PDB entry 8FIX | electron microscopy, 3.90 A resolution | chains C and R of the 8 polymer chains in the assembly

# Chain C
Protein: DNA-directed RNA polymerase subunit beta
Organism: Escherichia coli K-12
Notes: EC 2.7.7.6
UniProtKB: P0A8V2 (RPOB_ECOLI); numbering as in UniProt (aligned over 1-1342)
Sequence (1342 residues; numbered 1 to 1342; the number before each row is that of its first residue):
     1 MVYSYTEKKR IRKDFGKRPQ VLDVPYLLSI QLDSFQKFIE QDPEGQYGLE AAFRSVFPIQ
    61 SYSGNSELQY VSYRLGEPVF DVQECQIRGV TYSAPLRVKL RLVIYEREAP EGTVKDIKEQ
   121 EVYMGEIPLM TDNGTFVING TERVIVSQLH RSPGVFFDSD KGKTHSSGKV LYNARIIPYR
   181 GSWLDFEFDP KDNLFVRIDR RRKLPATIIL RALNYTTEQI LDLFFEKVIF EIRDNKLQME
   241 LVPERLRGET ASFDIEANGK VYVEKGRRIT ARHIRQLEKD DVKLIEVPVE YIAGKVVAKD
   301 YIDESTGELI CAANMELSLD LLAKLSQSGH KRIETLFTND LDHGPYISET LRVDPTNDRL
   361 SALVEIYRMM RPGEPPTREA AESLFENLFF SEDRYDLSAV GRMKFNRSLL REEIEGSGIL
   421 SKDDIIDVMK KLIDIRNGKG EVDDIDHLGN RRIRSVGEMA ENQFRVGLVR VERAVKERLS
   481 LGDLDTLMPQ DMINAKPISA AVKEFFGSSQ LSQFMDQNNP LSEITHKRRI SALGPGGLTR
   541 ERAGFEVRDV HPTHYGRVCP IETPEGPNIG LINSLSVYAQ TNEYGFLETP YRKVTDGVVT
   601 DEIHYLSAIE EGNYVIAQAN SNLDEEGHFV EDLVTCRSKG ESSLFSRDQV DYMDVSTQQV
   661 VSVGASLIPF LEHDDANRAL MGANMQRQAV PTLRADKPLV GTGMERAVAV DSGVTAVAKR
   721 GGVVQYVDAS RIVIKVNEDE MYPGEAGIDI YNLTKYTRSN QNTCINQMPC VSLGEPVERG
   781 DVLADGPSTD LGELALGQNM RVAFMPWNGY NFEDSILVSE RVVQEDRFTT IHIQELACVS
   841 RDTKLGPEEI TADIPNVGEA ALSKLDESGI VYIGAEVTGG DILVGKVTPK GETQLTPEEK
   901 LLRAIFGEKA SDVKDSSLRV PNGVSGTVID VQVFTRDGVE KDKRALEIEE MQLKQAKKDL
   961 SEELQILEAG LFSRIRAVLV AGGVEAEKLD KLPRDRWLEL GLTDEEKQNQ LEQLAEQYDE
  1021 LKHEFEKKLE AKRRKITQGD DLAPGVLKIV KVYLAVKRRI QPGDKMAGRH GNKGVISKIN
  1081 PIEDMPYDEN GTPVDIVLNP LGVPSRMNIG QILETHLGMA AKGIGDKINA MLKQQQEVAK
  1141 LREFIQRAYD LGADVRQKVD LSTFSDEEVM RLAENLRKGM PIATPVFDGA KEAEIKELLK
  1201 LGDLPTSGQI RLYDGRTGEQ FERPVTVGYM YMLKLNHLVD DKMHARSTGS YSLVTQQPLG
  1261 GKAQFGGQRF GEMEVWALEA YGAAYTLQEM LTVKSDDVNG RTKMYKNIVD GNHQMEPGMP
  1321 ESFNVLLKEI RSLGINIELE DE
Disordered / not traced: 1, 891-912
Swiss-Prot annotation at these positions:
  - modified residue (N6-acetyllysine): Lys1022, Lys1200
  - mutagenesis: Ile561 (I561S: Resistant to antibiotics salinamide A and B), Ile569 (I569S: Resistant to antibiotics salinamide A and B), Ala665 (A665E: Resistant to antibiotics salinamide A and B), Asp675 (D675A/G: Resistant to antibiotics salinamide A and B), Asn677 (N677H/K: Resistant to antibiotics salinamide A and B), Leu680 (L680M: Resistant to antibiotics salinamide A and B), Glu813 (E813K: Disrupts the enzyme's active center)

# Chain R
Molecule: 11-nt RNA strand
Sequence (11 nucleotides; numbered 1 to 11; the number before each row is that of its first residue):
     1 CCGGACAAUU U

# Chain C / chain R interface
Pairs across the interface - 18 pairs, chain C then chain R:
  Gln510(C) with A5(R), hydrogen bond to the phosphate
  Gln513(C) with A5(R), sugar contact; C6(R), sugar contact
  Arg540(C) with A5(R), salt bridge to the phosphate; C6(R), salt bridge to the phosphate
  Pro564(C) with A7(R), phosphate contact
  Glu565(C) with A8(R), phosphate contact; U11(R), sugar contact
  Gly566(C) with U9(R), base contact; U10(R), base contact
  Asn568(C) with C6(R), phosphate contact
  Arg687(C) with A7(R), salt bridge to the phosphate
  Gln688(C) with A8(R), hydrogen bond to the phosphate
  Lys1073(C) with U9(R), salt bridge to the phosphate
  Ser1105(C) with U11(R), hydrogen bond to the base
  Arg1106(C) with U11(R), hydrogen bond to the base
  Ser1252(C) with C1(R), hydrogen bond to the phosphate
  Val1254(C) with C1(R), phosphate contact
Also at the interface, not in a pair above, chain C (18 interface residues in all): Arg529, Pro567, Ile572, His1237
Also at the interface, not in a pair above, chain R (9 interface residues in all): G4

# Overview
18 residues of chain C face 9 of chain R across their interface, with 5 hydrogen bonds and 4 salt bridges.
Among the polar pairs are Ser1105(C)-U11(R), Arg1106(C)-U11(R) and Gln510(C)-A5(R). UniProt lists 7
mutagenesis sites on chain C.
Chain C is DNA-directed RNA polymerase subunit beta (Escherichia coli K-12) and chain R is an 11-nt RNA
strand; the structure, Cryo-EM structure of E. coli RNA polymerase backtracked elongation complex harboring a
terminal mismatch, was determined by electron microscopy together with 8FIY from the same study.
